PDB entry 4HXB | X-ray diffraction, 2.45 A resolution | chains L and H

== Chain L ==
Name: 6B9 fab light chain
From: Mus musculus
Notes: antibody fragment or engineered binder
Sequence (219 residues; each row starts with the number of its first residue; a row labelled like 27A-27E holds insertion residues (27A, then the next letters in order)):
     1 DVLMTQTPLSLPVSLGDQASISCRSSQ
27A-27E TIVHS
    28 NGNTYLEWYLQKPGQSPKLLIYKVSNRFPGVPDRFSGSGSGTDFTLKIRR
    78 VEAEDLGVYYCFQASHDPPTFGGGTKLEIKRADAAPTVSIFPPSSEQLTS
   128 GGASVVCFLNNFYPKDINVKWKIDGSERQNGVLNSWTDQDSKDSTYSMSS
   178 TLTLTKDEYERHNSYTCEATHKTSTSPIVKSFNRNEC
Cystine bridges: Cys-23/Cys-88, Cys-134/Cys-194
Metal / ion sites: Ca2+ near Lys-107 (its only coordinating residue here)

== Chain H ==
Name: 6B9 fab heavy chain
From: Mus musculus
Notes: antibody fragment or engineered binder
Sequence (215 residues; row label = number of the first residue in the row; note: 2 numbers in that range are skipped by the numbering (no residue carries them; nothing is unmodelled there); a row labelled like 82A-82C holds insertion residues (82A, then the next letters in order)):
     1 QIQLVQSGPELKKPGETVKISCKASGYTFTNYGMNWMKQAPGKGFKWMGW
    51 IK
   52A T
    53 NTGEPTYAEDFKGRFAFSLEASANTAYLQI
82A-82C NNL
    83 KNEDTATYFCARLRAV
   101 DYWGQGTTLTVSSAKTTAPSVYPLAPGTAATTGSSVTLGCLVKGYFPEPV
   151 TLTWNSGALSSGVHTFPAVLQSDLYTLSSSVTVTSSTWPSQSITCNVAHP
   201 ASSTKVDKKIEPR
Unresolved in the structure: 130-132
Cystine bridges: Cys-22/Cys-92, Cys-140/Cys-195
Metal / ion sites: Ca2+: Ser-112, Ala-114

== How chain L and chain H interact ==
Residue-residue contacts (66):
  Tyr-32(L) with Ala-97(H), hydrophobic
  Glu-34(L) with Ala-97(H); Val-98(H)
  Tyr-36(L) with Val-98(H), hydrogen bond (side chain-backbone); Trp-103(H), hydrogen bond
  Gln-38(L) with Gln-39(H), hydrogen bond; Phe-45(H)
  Ser-43(L) with Phe-91(H); Gly-104(H); Gln-105(H)
  Pro-44(L) with Phe-45(H), hydrophobic; Trp-103(H)
  Phe-55(L) with Tyr-102(H)
  Tyr-87(L) with Gln-39(H); Phe-45(H), hydrophobic
  Phe-89(L) with Ala-97(H); Val-98(H), hydrophobic
  Ala-91(L) with Ala-97(H), hydrophobic
  Asp-94(L) with Arg-96(H), salt bridge
  Pro-95(L) with Trp-47(H), hydrophobic
  Pro-96(L) with Trp-47(H)
  Phe-98(L) with Phe-45(H), hydrophobic; Trp-103(H), hydrophobic
  Gly-100(L) with Lys-43(H)
  Ser-116(L) with Thr-137(H)
  Phe-118(L) with Leu-124(H); Ala-125(H); Pro-126(H); Thr-137(H)
  Pro-119(L) with Arg-213(H), hydrogen bond (backbone-side chain)
  Pro-120(L) with Arg-213(H), hydrogen bond (backbone-side chain)
  Ser-121(L) with Tyr-122(H); Pro-123(H); Arg-213(H)
  Glu-123(L) with Tyr-122(H); Pro-123(H)
  Gln-124(L) with Tyr-122(H); Lys-143(H)
  Ser-131(L) with Leu-141(H); Lys-143(H), hydrogen bond
  Val-133(L) with Leu-124(H), hydrophobic
  Phe-135(L) with Phe-166(H), hydrophobic; Ser-178(H); Ser-179(H); Ser-180(H)
  Asn-137(L) with His-164(H); Phe-166(H); Ser-180(H), hydrogen bond
  Asn-138(L) with His-164(H), hydrogen bond
  Leu-160(L) with Val-169(H), hydrophobic; Gln-171(H)
  Asn-161(L) with Val-169(H)
  Ser-162(L) with Phe-166(H); Pro-167(H), hydrogen bond (side chain-backbone); Val-169(H)
  Trp-163(L) with Pro-167(H)
  Thr-164(L) with Thr-165(H); Phe-166(H)
  Ser-174(L) with His-164(H); Phe-166(H)
  Met-175(L) with Phe-166(H), hydrophobic
  Ser-176(L) with Phe-166(H); Ser-178(H), hydrogen bond
  Thr-178(L) with Lys-143(H)
  Thr-180(L) with Lys-143(H), hydrogen bond; Gln-171(H), hydrogen bond
Interface residues without a listed pair, chain L (39 interface residues in all): Leu-46, Ser-127
Interface residues without a listed pair, chain H (37 interface residues in all): Met-37, Gly-44, Asp-101, Leu-138, Gly-139, Leu-170, Lys-208

== In short ==
39 residues of chain L face 37 of chain H across their interface; the contacts include 12 hydrogen bonds and 1
salt bridge. Polar contacts include Asp-94(L)/Arg-96(H), Tyr-36(L)/Val-98(H) and Tyr-36(L)/Trp-103(H). The
Ca2+ site is built by Ser-112(H) and Ala-114(H).
Here chain L is 6B9 fab light chain and chain H is 6B9 fab heavy chain, both from Mus musculus. Entry 4HXB
(Crystal structure of 6B9 FAB) was determined by X-ray diffraction together with 4HXA from the same study.
